PDB entry 6NE0 | electron microscopy, 3.40 A resolution | chains C and M of the 12 polymer chains in the assembly

Chain C:
Name: CRISPR-associated protein Csy3
From: Pseudomonas aeruginosa UCBPP-PA14
UniProtKB: Q02MM1 (CSY3_PSEAB); residues 20-361 here correspond to UniProt positions 1-342 (UniProt number = residue number - 19)
Amino-acid sequence (342 residues; numbered 20 to 361; the number before each row is that of its first residue):
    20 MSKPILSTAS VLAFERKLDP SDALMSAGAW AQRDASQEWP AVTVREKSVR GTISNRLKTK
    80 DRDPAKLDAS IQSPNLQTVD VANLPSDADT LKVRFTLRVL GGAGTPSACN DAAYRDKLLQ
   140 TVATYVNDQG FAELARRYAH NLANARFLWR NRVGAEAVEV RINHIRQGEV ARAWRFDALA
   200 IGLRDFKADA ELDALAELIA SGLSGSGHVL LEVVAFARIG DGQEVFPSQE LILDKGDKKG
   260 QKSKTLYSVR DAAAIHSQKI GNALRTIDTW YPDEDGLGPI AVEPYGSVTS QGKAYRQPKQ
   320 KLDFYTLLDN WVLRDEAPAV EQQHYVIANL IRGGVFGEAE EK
Not modelled in the structure: 20-24, 68-95, 251-262, 358-361

Chain M:
Molecule: Crispr RNA
Sequence (60 nucleotides; row label = number of the first residue in the row):
     1 CUAAGAAAUU CACGGCGGGC UUGAUGUCCG CGUCUACCUG GUUCACUGCC GUGUAGGCAG
Not modelled in the structure: 59-60

How chain C and chain M interact:
Contacting residue pairs (31; chain C residue first):
  Ala-32(C) / U35(M)  sugar contact
  Phe-33(C) / U35(M)  hydrogen bond to the sugar
  Phe-33(C) / A36(M)  sugar contact
  Glu-34(C) / U35(M)  phosphate contact
  Glu-34(C) / A36(M)  phosphate contact
  Arg-35(C) / A36(M)  hydrogen bond to the phosphate
  Arg-35(C) / C37(M)  salt bridge to the phosphate
  Lys-66(C) / U43(M)  base contact
  Val-98(C) / U43(M)  sugar contact
  Val-100(C) / U43(M)  base contact
  Trp-168(C) / C38(M)  base contact
  Glu-243(C) / U43(M)  base contact
  Ser-247(C) / U39(M)  phosphate contact
  Gln-248(C) / U39(M)  hydrogen bond to the sugar
  Gln-248(C) / G40(M)  base contact
  Glu-249(C) / U39(M)  base contact
  Lys-263(C) / U43(M)  phosphate contact
  His-275(C) / U39(M)  salt bridge to the phosphate
  Gln-277(C) / C37(M)  sugar contact
  Gln-277(C) / U39(M)  hydrogen bond to the phosphate
  Lys-278(C) / C38(M)  base contact
  Lys-278(C) / G40(M)  salt bridge to the phosphate
  Asn-281(C) / C38(M)  hydrogen bond to the base
  Arg-284(C) / C38(M)  salt bridge to the phosphate
  Glu-302(C) / C38(M)  phosphate contact
  Arg-351(C) / A36(M)  hydrogen bond to the sugar
  Gly-352(C) / A36(M)  sugar contact
  Gly-353(C) / U35(M)  hydrogen bond to the sugar
  Gly-353(C) / A36(M)  hydrogen bond to the sugar
  Val-354(C) / U35(M)  base contact
  Val-354(C) / A36(M)  base contact
Also at the interface, not in a pair above, chain C (26 interface residues in all): Ser-126, Leu-250, Ser-309
Also at the interface, not in a pair above, chain M (9 interface residues in all): C34, G41

In short:
The interface between chain C and chain M involves 26 residues on one side and 9 on the other; the contacts
include 8 hydrogen bonds and 4 salt bridges. Polar pairs include Asn-281(C)/C38(M), Phe-33(C)/U35(M) and
Gln-248(C)/U39(M).
Here chain C is CRISPR-associated protein Csy3 (Pseudomonas aeruginosa UCBPP-PA14) and chain M is Crispr RNA.
Entry 6NE0 (Structure of double-stranded target DNA engaged Csy complex from Pseudomonas aeruginosa (PA-14))
was determined by electron microscopy.
